Entry 6YNW (electron microscopy, 3.10 A resolution); this record covers chains M and d of the 13 polymer chains in the assembly.

== Chain M ==
Protein: subunit c
From: Tetrahymena thermophila
Notes: EC 3.6.1.34
UniProt: Q951A5 (Q951A5_TETTH); residues 1-76 here = UniProt positions 1-76
Sequence (76 residues; row label = number of the first residue in the row):
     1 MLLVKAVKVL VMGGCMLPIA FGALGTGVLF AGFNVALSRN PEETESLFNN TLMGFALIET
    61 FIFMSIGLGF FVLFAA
Unresolved in the structure: 76

== Chain d ==
Protein: subunit delta
From: Tetrahymena thermophila
UniProt: Q22ZH1 (Q22ZH1_TETTS); residue numbers follow UniProt; this construct covers 1-158
Sequence (158 residues; row label = number of the first residue in the row):
     1 MFTRFVTQPT LLTQTQRALF SALTKKQKME VTLRTPYKEY LANFDGFSRI TAKTNEASLV
    61 IQNKTPASLY VLPPGPLKIR FTSEVKNVSG DFLHTGGWVI VHADNTCEIN VMDLFDRKEV
   121 RADQFEKGNI QDLDTLAGKY AAKSRKSTVR LFTKATTQ
Unresolved in the structure: 1-23, 158

== Chain M / chain d interface ==
Contacting residue pairs - 7 pairs, chain M then chain d:
  S38(M) - P66(d)
  R39(M) - P66(d)
  N40(M) - Q62(d)  hydrogen bond
  N40(M) - T65(d)
  P41(M) - K64(d)
  E42(M) - Q62(d)
  E42(M) - N63(d)  hydrogen bond (side chain-backbone)
Interface residues without a listed pair, chain M (6 interface residues in all): E43

== Summary ==
The interface between chain M and chain d involves 6 residues on one side and 5 on the other; the contacts
include 2 hydrogen bonds. Among the polar pairs are N40(M)-Q62(d) and E42(M)-N63(d).
Here chain M is subunit c and chain d is subunit delta, both from Tetrahymena thermophila. Entry 6YNW (Cryo-EM
structure of Tetrahymena thermophila mitochondrial ATP synthase - central stalk/cring) was determined by
electron microscopy together with 6YNV, 6YNX, 6YNY, 6YNZ and 6YO0 from the same study.
